Entry 7TKQ (electron microscopy, 4.50 A resolution (low resolution: residue-level contacts below are approximate; hydrogen-bond / salt-bridge calls are withheld)); this record covers chains A and D of the 27 polymer chains in the assembly.

== Chain A ==
Name: ATP synthase subunit alpha
From: Saccharomyces cerevisiae
UniProt: P07251 (ATPA_YEAST); residues 1-510 here correspond to UniProt positions 36-545 (UniProt number = residue number + 35)
Sequence (510 residues; each row starts with the number of its first residue):
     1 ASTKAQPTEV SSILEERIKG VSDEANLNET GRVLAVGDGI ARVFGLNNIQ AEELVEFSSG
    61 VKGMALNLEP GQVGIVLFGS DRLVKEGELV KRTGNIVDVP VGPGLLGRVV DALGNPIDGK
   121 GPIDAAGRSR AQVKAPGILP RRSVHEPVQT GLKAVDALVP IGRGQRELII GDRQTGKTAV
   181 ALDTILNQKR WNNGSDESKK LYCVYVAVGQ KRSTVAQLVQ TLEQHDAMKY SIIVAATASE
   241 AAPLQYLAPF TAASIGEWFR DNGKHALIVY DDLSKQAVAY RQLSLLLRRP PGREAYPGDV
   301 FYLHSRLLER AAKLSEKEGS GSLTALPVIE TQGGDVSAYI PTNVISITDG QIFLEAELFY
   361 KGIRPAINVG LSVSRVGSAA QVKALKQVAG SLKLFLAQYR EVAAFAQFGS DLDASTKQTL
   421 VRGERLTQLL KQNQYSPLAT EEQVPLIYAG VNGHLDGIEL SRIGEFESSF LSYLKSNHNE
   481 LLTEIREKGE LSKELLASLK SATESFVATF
Disordered / not traced: 1-8, 408-409, 510
Swiss-Prot annotation at these positions:
  - binding site (ATP): G171 to T178
  - site: S372 (Required for activity)
  - modified residue (Phosphoserine): S22, S143

== Chain D ==
Name: ATP synthase subunit beta
From: Saccharomyces cerevisiae
Notes: EC 7.1.2.2
UniProt: P00830 (ATPB_YEAST); residues 1-478 here correspond to UniProt positions 34-511 (UniProt number = residue number + 33)
Sequence (478 residues; each row starts with the number of its first residue):
     1 ASAAQSTPIT GKVTAVIGAI VDVHFEQSEL PAILNALEIK TPQGKLVLEV AQHLGENTVR
    61 TIAMDGTEGL VRGEKVLDTG GPISVPVGRE TLGRIINVIG EPIDERGPIK SKLRKPIHAD
   121 PPSFAEQSTS AEILETGIKV VDLLAPYARG GKIGLFGGAG VGKTVFIQEL INNIAKAHGG
   181 FSVFTGVGER TREGNDLYRE MKETGVINLE GESKVALVFG QMNEPPGARA RVALTGLTIA
   241 EYFRDEEGQD VLLFIDNIFR FTQAGSEVSA LLGRIPSAVG YQPTLATDMG LLQERITTTK
   301 KGSVTSVQAV YVPADDLTDP APATTFAHLD ATTVLSRGIS ELGIYPAVDP LDSKSRLLDA
   361 AVVGQEHYDV ASKVQETLQT YKSLQDIIAI LGMDELSEQD KLTVERARKI QRFLSQPFAV
   421 AEVFTGIPGK LVRLKDTVAS FKAVLEGKYD NIPEHAFYMV GGIEDVVAKA EKLAAEAN
Disordered / not traced: 1-7, 476-478
Swiss-Prot annotation at these positions:
  - binding site (ATP): G157 to T164
  - modified residue: T79 (Phosphothreonine), T204 (Phosphothreonine), S340 (Phosphoserine)

== Interface between chain A and chain D ==
Residue-residue contacts (9; chain A residue first):
  L34(A) with G55(D)
  A35(A) with H53(D)
  V36(A) with Q52(D); H53(D)
  R82(A) with I33(D)
  I117(A) with A125(D)
  A216(A) with T129(D)
  Q217(A) with T129(D)
  Q282(A) with P283(D)
Also at the interface, not in a pair above, chain A (11 interface residues in all): G37, V84, S239
Also at the interface, not in a pair above, chain D (10 interface residues in all): A51, F124, G290

== Overview ==
11 residues of chain A and 10 residues of chain D are in contact. UniProt lists 8 ATP-binding residues on
chain A; 8 ATP-binding residues on chain D.
Chain A is ATP synthase subunit alpha and chain D is ATP synthase subunit beta, both from Saccharomyces
cerevisiae; the structure, Yeast ATP synthase State 3catalytic(c) with 10 mM ATP backbone model, was
determined by electron microscopy (same publication as 7TJS, 7TJT, 7TJU, 7TJV, 7TJW, 7TJX and 30 further
entries).
